8CEA - chains C and b of the 6 polymer chains in the assembly; structure by electron microscopy, 3.94 A resolution.

== Chain C ==
Name: Heme exporter protein C
Source organism: Escherichia coli K-12
UniProt: P0ABM1 (CCMC_ECOLI); residues 1-245 here = UniProt positions 1-245
Sequence (245 residues; row label = number of the first residue in the row):
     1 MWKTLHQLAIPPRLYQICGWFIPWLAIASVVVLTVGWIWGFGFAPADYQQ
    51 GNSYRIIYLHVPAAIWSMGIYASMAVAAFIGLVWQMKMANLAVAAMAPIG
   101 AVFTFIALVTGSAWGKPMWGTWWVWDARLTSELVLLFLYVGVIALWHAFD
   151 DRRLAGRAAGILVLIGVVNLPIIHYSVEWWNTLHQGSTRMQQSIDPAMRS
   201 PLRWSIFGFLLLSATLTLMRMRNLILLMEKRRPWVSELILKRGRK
Not modelled in the structure: 1-2, 244-245

== Chain b ==
Name: Heme exporter protein B
Source organism: Escherichia coli K-12
UniProt: P0ABL8 (CCMB_ECOLI); residues 1-220 here = UniProt positions 1-220
Sequence (220 residues; numbered 1 to 220; the number before each row is that of its first residue):
     1 MMFWRIFRLELRVAFRHSAEIANPLWFFLIVITLFPLSIGPEPQLLARIA
    51 PGIIWVAALLSSLLALERLFRDDLQDGSLEQLMLLPLPLPAVVLAKVMAH
   101 WMVTGLPLLILSPLVAMLLGMDVYGWQVMALTLLLGTPTLGFLGAPGVAL
   151 TVGLKRGGVLLSILVLPLTIPLLIFATAAMDAASMHLPVDGYLAILGALL
   201 AGTATLSPFATAAALRISIQ
Not modelled in the structure: 1

== How chain C and chain b interact ==
Residue-residue contacts (16):
  Trp122(C) with Met117(b), hydrophobic
  Trp123(C) with Met117(b), hydrophobic
  Trp125(C) with Thr33(b); Pro41(b); Leu118(b)
  Leu133(C) with Thr33(b)
  Phe137(C) with Leu29(b); Ile30(b), hydrophobic; Thr33(b)
  Val140(C) with Trp26(b)
  Ala144(C) with Asn23(b)
  His147(C) with His17(b), hydrogen bond (backbone-side chain); Glu20(b)
  Phe149(C) with His17(b)
  Trp180(C) with Pro36(b); Leu37(b)
Other interface residues (no listed pair), chain C (13 interface residues in all): Thr130, Ala148, His184

== In short ==
The interface between chain C and chain b involves 13 residues on one side and 12 on the other, with 1
hydrogen bond. The hydrogen-bonded pair is His147(C)-His17(b).
Chain C is Heme exporter protein C and chain b is Heme exporter protein B, both from Escherichia coli K-12;
the structure, Cytochrome c maturation complex CcmABCD, E154Q, was determined by electron microscopy together
with 8CE1, 8CE5 and 8CE8 from the same study.
